PDB entry 8YWT | electron microscopy, 2.80 A resolution | chains O and M of the 16 polymer chains in the assembly

== Chain O ==
Name: V-type ATP synthase, subunit K
From: Thermus thermophilus HB8
UniProtKB: Q5SIT7 (Q5SIT7_THET8); residues -18 to 80 here correspond to UniProt positions 1-99 (UniProt number = residue number + 19)
Amino-acid sequence (102 residues; row label = number of the first residue in the row; numbers below 1 keep their minus sign (Met-18 is residue -18)):
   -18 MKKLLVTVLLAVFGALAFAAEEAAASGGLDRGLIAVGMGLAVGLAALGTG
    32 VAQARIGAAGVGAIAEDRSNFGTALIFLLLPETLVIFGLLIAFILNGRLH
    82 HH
Not modelled in the structure: -18 to 7, 81-83
Construct notes: expression tag (81-83)

== Chain M ==
Name: V-type ATP synthase subunit C
From: Thermus thermophilus HB8
UniProtKB: P74902 (VATC_THET8); residue numbers follow UniProt; this construct covers 1-323
Amino-acid sequence (323 residues; each row starts with the number of its first residue):
     1 MADDFAYLNARVRVRRGTLLKESFFQEALDLSFADFLRLLSETVYGGELA
    51 GQGLPDVDRAVLRTQAKLVGDLPRLVTGEAREAVRLLLLRNDLHNLQALL
   101 RAKATGRPFEEVLLLPGTLREEVWRQAYEAQDPAGMAQVLAVPGHPLARA
   151 LRAVLRETQDLARVEALLAKRFFEDVAKAAKGLDQPALRDYLALEVDAEN
   201 LRTAFKLQGSGLAPDAFFLKGGRFVDRVRFARLMEGDYAVLDELSGTPFS
   251 GLSGVRDLKALERGLRCVLLKEAKKGVQDPLGVGLVLAYVKEREWEAVRL
   301 RLLARRAYFGLPRAQVEEEVVCP
Not modelled in the structure: 1
Cystine bridges: Cys267-Cys322

== Interface between chain O and chain M ==
Pairs across the interface (4; chain O residue first):
  Ala39(O) - Pro280(M)
  Gly43(O) - Pro280(M)
  Ala44(O) - Gln278(M)
  Glu47(O) - Val277(M)
Also at the interface, not in a pair above, chain O (6 interface residues in all): Ala40, Ala46
Also at the interface, not in a pair above, chain M (4 interface residues in all): Arg13

== Summary ==
6 residues of chain O face 4 of chain M across their interface.
Chain O is V-type ATP synthase, subunit K and chain M is V-type ATP synthase subunit C, both from Thermus
thermophilus HB8; the structure, The isolated Vo domain of V/A-ATPase from Thermus thermophilus, was
determined by electron microscopy together with 8YXZ, 8YY0 and 8YY1 from the same study.
